PDB entry 7KPB | X-ray diffraction, 3.00 A resolution | chains A and B of the 7 polymer chains in the assembly

Chain A (and B):
Protein: Tumor necrosis factor
Organism: Homo sapiens
Notes: engineered mutation(s): N25D, C153S; chain B of this document is another copy of the same molecule, construct and numbering; everything in this record applies to it too
UniProt: P01375 (TNFA_HUMAN); residues 1-157 here correspond to UniProt positions 77-233 (UniProt number = residue number + 76)
Sequence (158 residues; each row starts with the number of its first residue; numbering starts at 0):
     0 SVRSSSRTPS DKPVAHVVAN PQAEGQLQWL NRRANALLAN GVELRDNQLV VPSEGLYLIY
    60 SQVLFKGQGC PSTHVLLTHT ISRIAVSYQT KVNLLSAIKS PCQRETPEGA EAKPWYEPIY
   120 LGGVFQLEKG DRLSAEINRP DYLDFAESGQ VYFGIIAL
Disordered / not traced: 0-4 (chain B: 0-5, 102-110)
Differences from the reference sequence: expression tag (0)
UniProt features mapped onto this chain:
  - glycosylation: Ser4 (O-linked (GalNAc...) serine)
Cystine bridges: Cys69-Cys101
Residues lining bound ligands: D84 (5-(1-{[2-(difluoromethoxy)phenyl]methyl}-2-{[3-(2-oxopyrrolidin-1-yl)phenoxy]methyl}-1H-benzimidazol-6-yl)pyridin-2(1H)-one): Lys11, Leu57, Ile58, Tyr59, Ser60, Gln61, Tyr119, Leu120, Gly121, Gly122, Val123, Tyr151, Ile155, Ala156, Leu157
Reported in the primary citation:
  - conformationally variable residues (loop rearrangement): Tyr87

Interface between chain A and chain B:
Pairs across the interface (42):
  Arg6(A) - Asp10(B)
  Arg6(A) - Pro12(B)
  Arg6(A) - Ser52(B)
  Arg6(A) - Glu53(B)  hydrogen bond (side chain-backbone)
  Arg6(A) - Leu157(B)  hydrogen bond (side chain-backbone)
  Ser9(A) - Leu157(B)
  Ala14(A) - Val123(B)
  His15(A) - Val123(B)
  His15(A) - Phe124(B)
  Asn34(A) - Arg82(B)  hydrogen bond
  Asn34(A) - Val91(B)
  Asn34(A) - Leu93(B)
  Asn34(A) - Phe124(B)
  Leu36(A) - Leu55(B)  hydrophobic
  Leu36(A) - Gln125(B)
  Tyr59(A) - Gly121(B)
  Tyr59(A) - Gly122(B)
  Tyr59(A) - Val123(B)  hydrogen bond (side chain-backbone)
  Gln61(A) - Ser95(B)  hydrogen bond (side chain-backbone)
  Gln61(A) - Leu120(B)
  Leu63(A) - Ile97(B)
  Lys112(A) - Ser71(B)
  Lys112(A) - His73(B)
  Trp114(A) - Ser99(B)
  Tyr115(A) - Leu75(B)  hydrophobic
  Tyr115(A) - Ile97(B)
  Tyr115(A) - Lys98(B)
  Tyr115(A) - Ser99(B)  hydrogen bond (backbone-side chain)
  Glu116(A) - Lys98(B)  salt bridge
  Pro117(A) - Ile97(B)
  Pro117(A) - Lys98(B)
  Tyr119(A) - Ala96(B)
  Tyr119(A) - Ile118(B)
  Glu146(A) - Asn92(B)  hydrogen bond
  Ser147(A) - Asn92(B)
  Gly148(A) - Leu93(B)
  Gly148(A) - Leu94(B)
  Gly148(A) - Ser95(B)  hydrogen bond (backbone-backbone)
  Gln149(A) - Ser95(B)
  Tyr151(A) - Leu94(B)  hydrophobic
  Tyr151(A) - Leu120(B)
  Ile155(A) - Leu57(B)  hydrophobic
Also at the interface, not in a pair above, chain A (25 interface residues in all): Lys11, Val13, Ala38, Asn39
Also at the interface, not in a pair above, chain B (30 interface residues in all): Tyr56, Thr72, Tyr119

Overview:
25 residues of chain A face 30 of chain B across their interface; the contacts include 8 hydrogen bonds and 1
salt bridge. Polar pairs include Glu116(A)-Lys98(B), Arg6(A)-Glu53(B) and Arg6(A)-Leu157(B). Bound to chain A:
compound D84. From the paper: conformational variability at Tyr87(A).
Both chains are Tumor necrosis factor (Homo sapiens). Entry 7KPB (Human TNF-alpha TNFR1 complex bound to
conformationally selective antibody) was determined by X-ray diffraction together with 7KPA from the same
study.
